PDB entry 8W5J | electron microscopy, 4.40 A resolution (low resolution: residue-level contacts below are approximate; hydrogen-bond / salt-bridge calls are withheld) | chains A and C of the 10 polymer chains in the assembly

# Chain A
Protein: Mitochondrial import receptor subunit TOM40
Source organism: Saccharomyces cerevisiae (strain ATCC 204508 / S288c)
Reference sequence: P23644 (TOM40_YEAST); numbering as in UniProt (aligned over 1-387)
Chain sequence (387 residues; numbered 1 to 387; the number before each row is that of its first residue):
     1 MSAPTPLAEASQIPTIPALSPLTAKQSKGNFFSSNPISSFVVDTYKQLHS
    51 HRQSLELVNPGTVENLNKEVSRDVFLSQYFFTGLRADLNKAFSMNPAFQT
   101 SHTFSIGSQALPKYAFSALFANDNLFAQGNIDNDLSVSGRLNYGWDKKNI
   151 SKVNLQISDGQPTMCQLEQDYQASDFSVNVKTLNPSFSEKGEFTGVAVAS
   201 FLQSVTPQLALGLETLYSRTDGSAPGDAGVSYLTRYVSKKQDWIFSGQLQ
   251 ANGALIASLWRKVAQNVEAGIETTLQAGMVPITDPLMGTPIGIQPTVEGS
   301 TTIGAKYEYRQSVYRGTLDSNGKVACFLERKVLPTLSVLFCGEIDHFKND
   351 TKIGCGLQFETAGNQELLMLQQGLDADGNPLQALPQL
Disordered / not traced: 1-48, 277-294, 374-387

# Chain C
Protein: Mitochondrial import receptor subunit TOM5
Source organism: Saccharomyces cerevisiae (strain ATCC 204508 / S288c)
Reference sequence: P80967 (TOM5_YEAST); numbering as in UniProt (aligned over 1-50)
Chain sequence (50 residues; each row starts with the number of its first residue):
     1 MFGLPQQEVSEEEKRAHQEQTEKTLKQAAYVAAFLWVSPMIWHLVKKQWK
Disordered / not traced: 1-12, 50

# Chain A / chain C interface
Pairs across the interface (14; chain A residue first):
  H51(A) - M40(C)
  R52(A) - W36(C)
  R52(A) - M40(C)
  L55(A) - P39(C)
  L55(A) - H43(C)
  F201(A) - L35(C)
  Q203(A) - L35(C)
  Q203(A) - W36(C)
  S204(A) - P39(C)
  V205(A) - P39(C)
  T206(A) - W42(C)
  L213(A) - V31(C)
  P225(A) - Q18(C)
  V230(A) - A28(C)
Interface residues without a listed pair, chain A (15 interface residues in all): T215, G226, A228, Y232
Interface residues without a listed pair, chain C (12 interface residues in all): K14, T21, T24

# Summary
The interface between chain A and chain C involves 15 residues on one side and 12 on the other.
Here chain A is Mitochondrial import receptor subunit TOM40 and chain C is Mitochondrial import receptor
subunit TOM5, both from Saccharomyces cerevisiae (strain ATCC 204508 / S288c). Entry 8W5J (Cryo-EM structure
of the yeast TOM core complex (from TOM-TIM23 complex)) was determined by electron microscopy together with
8W5K from the same study.
